8DR4 - chains A and B of the 12 polymer chains in the assembly; structure by electron microscopy, 2.45 A resolution.

Chain A:
Protein: Replication factor C subunit 1
Organism: Saccharomyces cerevisiae
Reference sequence: P38630 (RFC1_YEAST); residue numbers follow UniProt; this construct covers 1-861
Chain sequence (918 residues; numbered 1 to 918; the number before each row is that of its first residue):
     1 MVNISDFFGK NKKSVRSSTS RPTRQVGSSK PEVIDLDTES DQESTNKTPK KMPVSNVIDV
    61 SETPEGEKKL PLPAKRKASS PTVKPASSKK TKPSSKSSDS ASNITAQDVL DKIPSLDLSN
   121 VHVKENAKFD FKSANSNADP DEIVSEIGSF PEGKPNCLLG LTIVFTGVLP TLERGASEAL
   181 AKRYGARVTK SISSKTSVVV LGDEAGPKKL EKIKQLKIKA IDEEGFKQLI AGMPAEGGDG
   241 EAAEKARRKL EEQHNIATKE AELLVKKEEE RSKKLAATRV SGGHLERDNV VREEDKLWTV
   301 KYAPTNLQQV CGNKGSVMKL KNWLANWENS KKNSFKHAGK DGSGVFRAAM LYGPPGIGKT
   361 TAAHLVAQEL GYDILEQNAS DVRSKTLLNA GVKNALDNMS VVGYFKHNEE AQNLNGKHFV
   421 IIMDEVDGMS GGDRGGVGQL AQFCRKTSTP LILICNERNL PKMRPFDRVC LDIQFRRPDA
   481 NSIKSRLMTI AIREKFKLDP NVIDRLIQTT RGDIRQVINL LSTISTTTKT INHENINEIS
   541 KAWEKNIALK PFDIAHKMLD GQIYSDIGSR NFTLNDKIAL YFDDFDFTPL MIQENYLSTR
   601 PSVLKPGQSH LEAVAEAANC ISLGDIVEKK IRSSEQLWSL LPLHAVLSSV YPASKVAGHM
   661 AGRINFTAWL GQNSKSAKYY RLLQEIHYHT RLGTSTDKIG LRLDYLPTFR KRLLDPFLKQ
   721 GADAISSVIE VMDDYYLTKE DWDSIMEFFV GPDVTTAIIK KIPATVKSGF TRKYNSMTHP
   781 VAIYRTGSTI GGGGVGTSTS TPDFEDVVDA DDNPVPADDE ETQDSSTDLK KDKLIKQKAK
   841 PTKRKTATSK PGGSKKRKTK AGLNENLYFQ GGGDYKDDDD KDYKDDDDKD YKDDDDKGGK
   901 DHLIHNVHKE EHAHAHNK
Disordered / not traced: 1-289, 787-918
Sequence notes: expression tag (862-918)
UniProt features mapped onto this chain:
  - motif (Nuclear localization signal): K830 to L834, K855 to K860
  - binding site (ATP): T299, C311, G353 to T361, N456
  - modified residue: T38 (Phosphothreonine), S40 (Phosphoserine), T63 (Phosphothreonine)
  - mutagenesis: D427 (D427H: In cs mutant CDC44-2; causes cell cycle arrest), G436 (G436R: In cs mutant CDC44-3/4; causes cell cycle arrest), G512 (G512A: In cs mutant CDC44-9; no effect), D513 (D513N: In cs mutants CDC44-1/5/8 and CDC44-9; causes cell cycle arrest)
Bound ions: Mg2+: T360 (together with ATP-gamma-S)
Small-molecule neighbours: ATP-gamma-S (AGS; phosphothiophosphoric acid-adenylate ester): T299, Y302, A303, P304, Q309, V310, C311, P354, P355, G356, I357, G358, K359, T360, T361, N456, R486, I514, R515, I518

Chain B:
Protein: Replication factor C subunit 4
Organism: Saccharomyces cerevisiae
Reference sequence: P40339 (RFC4_YEAST); numbering as in UniProt (aligned over 1-323)
Chain sequence (323 residues; numbered 1 to 323; the number before each row is that of its first residue):
     1 MSKTLSLQLP WVEKYRPQVL SDIVGNKETI DRLQQIAKDG NMPHMIISGM PGIGKTTSVH
    61 CLAHELLGRS YADGVLELNA SDDRGIDVVR NQIKHFAQKK LHLPPGKHKI VILDEADSMT
   121 AGAQQALRRT MELYSNSTRF AFACNQSNKI IEPLQSRCAI LRYSKLSDED VLKRLLQIIK
   181 LEDVKYTNDG LEAIIFTAEG DMRQAINNLQ STVAGHGLVN ADNVFKIVDS PHPLIVKKML
   241 LASNLEDSIQ ILRTDLWKKG YSSIDIVTTS FRVTKNLAQV KESVRLEMIK EIGLTHMRIL
   301 EGVGTYLQLA SMLAKIHKLN NKA
Disordered / not traced: 1-3, 322-323
UniProt features mapped onto this chain:
  - binding site (ATP): V12, V24, G49 to T57, N145, R203
Bound ions: Mg2+: T56 (together with ATP-gamma-S)
Small-molecule neighbours:
  - ATP-gamma-S (AGS; phosphothiophosphoric acid-adenylate ester), molecule 1: V12, Y15, R16, P17, D22, I23, V24, M50, P51, G52, I53, G54, K55, T56, T57, E115, N145, L166, R174, M202, R203, I206
  - ATP-gamma-S (AGS), molecule 2: R128, E132, P153, R157

Interface between chain A and chain B:
Contacting residue pairs - 82 pairs, chain A then chain B:
  V291(A) - N136(B)
  E294(A) - N41(B)
  D295(A) - N41(B)
  D295(A) - P105(B)
  D295(A) - G106(B)
  D295(A) - H108(B)  hydrogen bond (backbone-side chain)
  D295(A) - R139(B)  hydrogen bond (backbone-side chain)
  K296(A) - N41(B)
  K296(A) - N136(B)
  L297(A) - P43(B)  hydrophobic
  L297(A) - H44(B)
  L297(A) - S135(B)
  L297(A) - R139(B)
  V300(A) - S135(B)
  P355(A) - E152(B)
  T360(A) - R129(B)
  H364(A) - R129(B)
  E376(A) - R129(B)  salt bridge
  N378(A) - R129(B)
  A379(A) - R90(B)  hydrogen bond (backbone-side chain)
  A379(A) - Q125(B)
  A379(A) - A126(B)
  S380(A) - R90(B)
  S380(A) - K94(B)  hydrogen bond (backbone-side chain)
  S380(A) - A126(B)
  S380(A) - T130(B)
  D381(A) - K94(B)  salt bridge
  V382(A) - R90(B)
  D424(A) - R129(B)  salt bridge
  E425(A) - R128(B)  salt bridge
  E425(A) - R129(B)
  E425(A) - R157(B)  salt bridge
  G428(A) - Q125(B)
  S430(A) - I86(B)
  S430(A) - G122(B)
  G432(A) - R90(B)
  D433(A) - R90(B)  salt bridge
  N456(A) - R128(B)
  D513(A) - S156(B)  hydrogen bond
  R515(A) - E132(B)  salt bridge
  R515(A) - S156(B)  hydrogen bond
  R515(A) - R157(B)
  Q516(A) - Q155(B)
  Q516(A) - S156(B)
  Q516(A) - C158(B)  hydrogen bond (side chain-backbone)
  N519(A) - S156(B)  hydrogen bond (side chain-backbone)
  N519(A) - R157(B)
  T523(A) - R32(B)  hydrogen bond (backbone-side chain)
  T523(A) - A159(B)
  I524(A) - R32(B)
  T526(A) - R32(B)
  T526(A) - Q35(B)
  T527(A) - R32(B)  hydrogen bond
  T528(A) - R32(B)
  A542(A) - R162(B)  hydrogen bond (backbone-side chain)
  W543(A) - A159(B)  hydrophobic
  W543(A) - I160(B)
  E544(A) - R162(B)  salt bridge
  N546(A) - R162(B)
  Y564(A) - E282(B)
  S569(A) - E282(B)  hydrogen bond
  L574(A) - I289(B)  hydrophobic
  N575(A) - K275(B)
  N575(A) - N276(B)  hydrogen bond
  K577(A) - E282(B)  salt bridge
  I578(A) - K275(B)
  V627(A) - M297(B)  hydrophobic
  K630(A) - M297(B)
  K630(A) - E301(B)  salt bridge
  L640(A) - H296(B)
  L640(A) - M297(B)  hydrophobic
  L640(A) - L300(B)  hydrophobic
  P642(A) - F271(B)  hydrophobic
  L643(A) - F271(B)
  L643(A) - G293(B)
  L643(A) - M297(B)  hydrophobic
  V646(A) - L286(B)  hydrophobic
  V646(A) - I289(B)  hydrophobic
  L647(A) - K290(B)
  Y651(A) - L286(B)  hydrophobic
  Y651(A) - E287(B)  hydrogen bond
  S654(A) - L286(B)
Other interface residues (no listed pair), chain A (60 interface residues in all): R292, G356, K541, K545, I547, C620, L623, L637, S639, V650
Other interface residues (no listed pair), chain B (49 interface residues in all): D31, M42, K107, L133, P153, L161, R285

In short:
60 residues of chain A and 49 residues of chain B are in contact, with 14 hydrogen bonds and 10 salt bridges.
Polar contacts include E376(A)-R129(B), D381(A)-K94(B) and D424(A)-R129(B). One ATP-gamma-S molecule is bound
between chain A and chain B. Bound to chain B: ATP-gamma-S.
Chain A is Replication factor C subunit 1 and chain B is Replication factor C subunit 4, both from
Saccharomyces cerevisiae; the structure, Open state of RFC:PCNA bound to a 3' ss/dsDNA junction (DNA2) without
NTD, was determined by electron microscopy, deposited together with 8DQW, 8DQX, 8DQZ, 8DR0, 8DR1, 8DR3 and 3
further entries.
